PDB entry 5DFV | X-ray diffraction, 2.80 A resolution | chains A and D of the 6 polymer chains in the assembly

[Chain A]
Molecule: CD81 antigen
Source organism: Homo sapiens
Reference sequence: P60033 (CD81_HUMAN); numbering as in UniProt (aligned over 112-202)
Sequence (99 residues; numbered 110 to 208; the number before each row is that of its first residue):
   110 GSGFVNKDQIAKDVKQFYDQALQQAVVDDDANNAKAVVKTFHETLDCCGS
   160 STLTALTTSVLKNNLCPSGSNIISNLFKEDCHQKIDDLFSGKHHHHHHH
Not modelled in the structure: 110-112, 178-179, 203-208
Construct notes: expression tag (110-111, 203-208); conflict His202 (Leu in P60033)
Cystine bridges: Cys156-Cys190, Cys157-Cys175

[Chain D]
Molecule: Fab light chain
Source organism: Mus musculus
Notes: antibody fragment or engineered binder
Sequence (218 residues; numbered 501 to 2106; 1388 numbers in that range are skipped by the numbering (no residue carries them; nothing is unmodelled there); the number before each row is that of its first residue):
   501 DIVLTQSPASLSVSLGQRATISC
   551 RAS
   556 K
   561 SVS
   581 TS
   594 IYSYMH
   601 WYQQKPGQPPKLLIK
   651 Y
   694 ASYLES
   701 GVPARFSGSGSG
   715 TDFTLNIHPVEEEDAATYYC
   751 EHSRE
   796 FPFT
   801 FGTGTKLEIK
  2000 RADAAPTVSIFPPSSEQLTSGGASVVCFLNNFYPKDINVKWKIDGSERQN
  2050 GVLNSWTDQDSKDSTYSMSSTLTLTKDEYERHNSYTCEATHKTSTSPIVK
  2100 SFNRNEC
Not modelled in the structure: 2106
Cystine bridges: Cys523-Cys734, Cys2026-Cys2086

[Interface between chain A and chain D]
Residue-residue contacts (15; chain A residue first):
  Gln125(A) - Ser582(D)
  Gln129(A) - Ser582(D)  hydrogen bond
  Gln129(A) - Ile594(D)
  Gln132(A) - Thr581(D)  hydrogen bond
  Gln132(A) - Ile594(D)
  Gln132(A) - Tyr595(D)
  Gln132(A) - Tyr597(D)  hydrogen bond
  Val136(A) - Tyr595(D)  hydrophobic
  Val136(A) - Tyr651(D)
  Thr161(A) - Arg754(D)  hydrogen bond (backbone-side chain)
  Thr163(A) - Phe796(D)
  Ala164(A) - Arg754(D)
  Ala164(A) - Phe796(D)  hydrophobic
  Leu165(A) - Tyr597(D)
  Thr167(A) - Phe796(D)
Other interface residues (no listed pair), chain A (12 interface residues in all): Gln133, Asp137, Leu162
Other interface residues (no listed pair), chain D (10 interface residues in all): Ser753, Glu755

[Summary]
Chain A and chain D form an interface of 12 and 10 residues respectively, with 4 hydrogen bonds. Polar pairs
include Gln129(A)-Ser582(D), Gln132(A)-Thr581(D) and Gln132(A)-Tyr597(D).
Chain A is CD81 antigen (Homo sapiens) and chain D is Fab light chain (Mus musculus); the structure, Crystal
structure of human CD81 large extracellular loop in complex with murine fab fragment K04, was determined by
X-ray diffraction (same publication as 5DFW and 5DMG).
